5XAY - chains A and H; structure by X-ray diffraction, 2.58 A resolution.

== Chain A (and H) ==
Name: Gamma-butyrolactone receptor protein
Organism: Streptomyces fradiae
Notes: chain H of this document is another copy of the same molecule, construct and numbering; everything in this record applies to it too
Reference sequence: Q9XCC7 (Q9XCC7_STRFR); residue numbers follow UniProt; this construct covers 2-226
Sequence (228 residues; each row starts with the number of its first residue):
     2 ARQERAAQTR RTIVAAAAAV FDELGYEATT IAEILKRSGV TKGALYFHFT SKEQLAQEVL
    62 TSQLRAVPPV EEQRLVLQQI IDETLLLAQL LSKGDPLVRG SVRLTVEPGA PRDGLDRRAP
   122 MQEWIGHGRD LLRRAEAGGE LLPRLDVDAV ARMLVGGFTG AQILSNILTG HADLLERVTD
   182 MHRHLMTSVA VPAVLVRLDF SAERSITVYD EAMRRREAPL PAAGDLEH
Disordered / not traced: 66-74, 110-113 (chain H: 2-7, 66-74, 110-115, 215-229)
Differences from the reference sequence: expression tag (227-229)
Modified positions: Mse-122, Mse-154, Mse-182, Mse-187, Mse-214 (selenomethionine; parent Met)

== Chain A / chain H interface ==
Residue-residue contacts (52; chain A residue first):
  Arg-104(A) / Pro-109(H)
  Thr-106(A) / Ile-168(H)
  Val-107(A) / Val-107(H)  hydrophobic
  Pro-109(A) / Arg-104(H)
  Arg-119(A) / Ile-168(H)  hydrogen bond (side chain-backbone)
  Arg-119(A) / Leu-169(H)  hydrogen bond (side chain-backbone)
  Arg-119(A) / Thr-170(H)
  Arg-119(A) / Gly-171(H)
  Mse-122(A) / Ile-168(H)  hydrophobic
  Mse-122(A) / Leu-169(H)  hydrophobic
  Ile-126(A) / Leu-165(H)  hydrophobic
  Ile-126(A) / Leu-169(H)  hydrophobic
  Ala-150(A) / Arg-178(H)
  Arg-153(A) / Leu-165(H)
  Arg-153(A) / Leu-169(H)
  Arg-153(A) / Asp-174(H)  salt bridge
  Arg-153(A) / Arg-178(H)
  Mse-154(A) / Asp-181(H)
  Mse-154(A) / Mse-182(H)
  Mse-154(A) / His-185(H)
  Gly-157(A) / Gly-161(H)
  Gly-157(A) / Leu-165(H)
  Gly-157(A) / Mse-182(H)
  Gly-161(A) / Gly-157(H)
  Gly-161(A) / Gly-161(H)
  Ile-164(A) / Ile-164(H)  hydrophobic
  Leu-165(A) / Mse-122(H)
  Leu-165(A) / Arg-153(H)
  Leu-165(A) / Gly-157(H)
  Ile-168(A) / Thr-106(H)
  Ile-168(A) / Arg-118(H)
  Ile-168(A) / Arg-119(H)
  Ile-168(A) / Mse-122(H)  hydrophobic
  Leu-169(A) / Arg-119(H)  hydrogen bond (backbone-side chain)
  Leu-169(A) / Mse-122(H)  hydrophobic
  Leu-169(A) / Gln-123(H)
  Leu-169(A) / Ile-126(H)  hydrophobic
  Leu-169(A) / Arg-153(H)
  Thr-170(A) / Arg-119(H)
  Asp-174(A) / Arg-153(H)  salt bridge
  Arg-178(A) / Asp-149(H)  salt bridge
  Arg-178(A) / Ala-150(H)
  Arg-178(A) / Arg-153(H)
  Asp-181(A) / Ala-150(H)
  Asp-181(A) / Mse-154(H)
  Mse-182(A) / Mse-154(H)
  Mse-182(A) / Gly-157(H)
  Mse-182(A) / Gly-158(H)
  His-185(A) / Mse-154(H)
  His-185(A) / Ser-189(H)
  Leu-186(A) / Leu-186(H)  hydrophobic
  Ser-189(A) / His-185(H)
Also at the interface, not in a pair above, chain A (32 interface residues in all): Glu-108, Arg-118, Gln-123, Leu-146, Asp-149, Val-156, Gly-158, Thr-160
Also at the interface, not in a pair above, chain H (36 interface residues in all): Leu-146, Val-156, Thr-160, Ala-162, Asn-167, Thr-188, Val-190

== Overview ==
32 residues of chain A face 36 of chain H across their interface; the contacts include 3 hydrogen bonds and 3
salt bridges. Polar contacts include Arg-153(A)/Asp-174(H), Arg-178(A)/Asp-149(H) and Arg-119(A)/Ile-168(H).
Both chains are Gamma-butyrolactone receptor protein (Streptomyces fradiae). Entry 5XAY (Crystal structure of
full length tylp, a tetr regulator from streptomyces fradiae) was determined by X-ray diffraction together
with 5XAZ from the same study.
